9CF2 - chains P and T of the 7 polymer chains in the assembly; structure by electron microscopy, 3.15 A resolution.

[Chain P]
Name: Maltose/maltodextrin-binding periplasmic protein, Parasitella parasitica Fanzor 1
Source organism: Parasitella parasitica
UniProt: chimeric construct of P0AEX9, A0A0B7NJM7: residues -390 to -25 from P0AEX9 (MALE_ECOLI) positions 27-392 (UniProt number = residue number + 417); residues 3-850 from A0A0B7NJM7 positions 2-849 (UniProt number = residue number - 1)
Chain sequence (1259 residues; row label = number of the first residue in the row; numbers below 1 keep their minus sign (Met-408 is residue -408)):
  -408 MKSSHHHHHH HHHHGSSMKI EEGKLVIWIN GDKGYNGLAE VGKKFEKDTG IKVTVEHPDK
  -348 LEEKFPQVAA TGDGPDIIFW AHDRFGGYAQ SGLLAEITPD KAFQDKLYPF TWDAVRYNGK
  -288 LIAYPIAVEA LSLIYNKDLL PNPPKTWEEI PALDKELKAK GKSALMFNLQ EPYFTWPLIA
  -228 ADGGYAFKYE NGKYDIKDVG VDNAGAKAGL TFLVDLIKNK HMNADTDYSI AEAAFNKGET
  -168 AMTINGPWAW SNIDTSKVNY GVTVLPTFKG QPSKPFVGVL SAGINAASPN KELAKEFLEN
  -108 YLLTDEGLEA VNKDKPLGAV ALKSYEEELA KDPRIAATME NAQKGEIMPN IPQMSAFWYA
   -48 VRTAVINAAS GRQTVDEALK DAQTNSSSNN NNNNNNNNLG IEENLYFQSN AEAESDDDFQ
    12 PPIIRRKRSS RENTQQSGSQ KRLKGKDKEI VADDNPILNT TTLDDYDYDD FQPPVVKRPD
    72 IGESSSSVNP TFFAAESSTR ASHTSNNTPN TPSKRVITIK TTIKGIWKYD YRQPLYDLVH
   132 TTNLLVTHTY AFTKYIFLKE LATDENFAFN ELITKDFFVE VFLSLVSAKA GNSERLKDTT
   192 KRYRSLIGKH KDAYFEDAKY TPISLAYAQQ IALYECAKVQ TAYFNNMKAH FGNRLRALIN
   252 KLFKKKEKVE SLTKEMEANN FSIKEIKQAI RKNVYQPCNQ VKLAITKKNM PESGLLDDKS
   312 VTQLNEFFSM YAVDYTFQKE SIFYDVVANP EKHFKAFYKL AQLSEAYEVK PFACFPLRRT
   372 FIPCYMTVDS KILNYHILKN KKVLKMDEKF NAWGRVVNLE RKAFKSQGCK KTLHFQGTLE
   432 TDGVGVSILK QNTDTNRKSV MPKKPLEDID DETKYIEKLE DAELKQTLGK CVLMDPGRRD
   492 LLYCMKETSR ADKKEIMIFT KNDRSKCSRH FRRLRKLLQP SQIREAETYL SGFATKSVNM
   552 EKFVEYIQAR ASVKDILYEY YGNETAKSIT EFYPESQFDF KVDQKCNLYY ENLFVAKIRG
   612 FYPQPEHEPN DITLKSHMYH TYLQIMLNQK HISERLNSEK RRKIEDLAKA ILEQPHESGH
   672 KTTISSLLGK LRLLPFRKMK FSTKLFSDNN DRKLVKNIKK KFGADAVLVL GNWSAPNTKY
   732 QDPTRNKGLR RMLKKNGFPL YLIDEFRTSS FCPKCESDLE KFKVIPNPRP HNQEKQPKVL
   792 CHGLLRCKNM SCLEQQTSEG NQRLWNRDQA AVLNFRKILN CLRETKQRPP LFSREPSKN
Unresolved in the structure: -408 to 102, 449-464, 845-850
Differences from the reference sequence: expression tag (-408 to -391); linker (-24 to 2)
Bound ions: Mg2+: Asp486, Glu756 (shared with 2 residues of chain Y); Zn2+: Cys763, Cys766, Cys798, Cys803
Reported in the primary citation:
  - binding site for DNA target strand (chain T): Arg448

[Chain T]
Molecule: DNA target strand
Source organism: synthetic construct
Sequence (57 nucleotides; row label = number of the first residue in the row; numbers below 1 keep their minus sign (DG-45 is residue -45)):
   -45 GTCAAAAGGA AATTAGTTTT TGAACGAGCT CTGTTTGCTG GATGTTTATC CCGGGTA
Unresolved in the structure: -45 to -16, 11

[Interface between chain P and chain T]
Pairs across the interface (56):
  Lys105(P) - DT-1(T)  base contact
  Val107(P) - DT-1(T)  base contact
  Asn183(P) - DC6(T)  sugar contact
  Gln221(P) - DT1(T)  hydrogen bond to the base
  Tyr225(P) - DT0(T)  sugar contact
  Thr232(P) - DT-3(T)  sugar contact
  Asn236(P) - DA-4(T)  hydrogen bond to the base
  Asn236(P) - DT-3(T)  hydrogen bond to the sugar
  Lys361(P) - DG-13(T)  phosphate contact
  Arg370(P) - DT-11(T)  salt bridge to the phosphate
  Thr371(P) - DT-10(T)  hydrogen bond to the phosphate
  Phe372(P) - DT-11(T)  sugar contact
  Phe372(P) - DT-10(T)  hydrogen bond to the phosphate
  Ile373(P) - DT-10(T)  phosphate contact
  Asp380(P) - DT0(T)  sugar contact
  Asp380(P) - DT1(T)  base contact
  Lys382(P) - DT1(T)  sugar contact
  Lys382(P) - DA2(T)  salt bridge to the phosphate
  Leu395(P) - DA2(T)  phosphate contact
  Lys396(P) - DA2(T)  phosphate contact
  Lys396(P) - DT3(T)  salt bridge to the phosphate
  Met397(P) - DT1(T)  sugar contact
  Met397(P) - DA2(T)  hydrogen bond to the phosphate
  Lys400(P) - DT1(T)  salt bridge to the phosphate
  Thr429(P) - DT0(T)  hydrogen bond to the phosphate
  Leu440(P) - DT-1(T)  base contact
  Gln442(P) - DT0(T)  hydrogen bond to the phosphate
  Thr446(P) - DT0(T)  phosphate contact
  Thr446(P) - DT1(T)  hydrogen bond to the phosphate
  Arg448(P) - DT-1(T)  salt bridge to the phosphate
  Arg448(P) - DT0(T)  salt bridge to the phosphate
  Arg515(P) - DT-7(T)  salt bridge to the phosphate
  Ser519(P) - DC-8(T)  hydrogen bond to the phosphate
  Arg526(P) - DG-9(T)  sugar contact
  Glu538(P) - DT-12(T)  sugar contact
  Glu538(P) - DT-11(T)  sugar contact
  Leu541(P) - DT-12(T)  phosphate contact
  Ser542(P) - DG-13(T)  sugar contact
  Ser542(P) - DT-12(T)  sugar contact
  Phe544(P) - DT-12(T)  sugar contact
  Ala545(P) - DG-13(T)  phosphate contact
  Ala545(P) - DT-12(T)  phosphate contact
  Thr546(P) - DT-12(T)  hydrogen bond to the phosphate
  Tyr557(P) - DT-11(T)  phosphate contact
  Arg561(P) - DT-11(T)  salt bridge to the phosphate
  Thr694(P) - DC-8(T)  phosphate contact
  Pro734(P) - DG-9(T)  base contact
  Pro734(P) - DC-8(T)  base contact
  Pro734(P) - DT-7(T)  sugar contact
  Thr735(P) - DT-7(T)  phosphate contact
  Arg736(P) - DT-7(T)  phosphate contact
  Asn737(P) - DG-6(T)  hydrogen bond to the phosphate
  Lys738(P) - DG-6(T)  hydrogen bond to the phosphate
  Lys738(P) - DG-5(T)  salt bridge to the phosphate
  Gly739(P) - DG-6(T)  hydrogen bond to the phosphate
  Arg742(P) - DG-5(T)  salt bridge to the phosphate
Other interface residues (no listed pair), chain P (52 interface residues in all): Arg186, Leu224, Pro362, Ser381, Glu431, Asn447, Tyr572, Phe687, Lys691, Asn728
Other interface residues (no listed pair), chain T (21 interface residues in all): DT-14, DG-2, DC4, DC5

[Overview]
The interface between chain P and chain T involves 52 residues on one side and 21 on the other, with 14
hydrogen bonds and 10 salt bridges. Polar pairs include Gln221(P)-DT1(T), Asn236(P)-DA-4(T) and
Asn236(P)-DT-3(T). Asp486(P) and Glu756(P) coordinate Mg2+. From the paper: a binding site for DNA target
strand (chain T) at Arg448(P).
Here chain P is Maltose/maltodextrin-binding periplasmic protein, Parasitella parasitica Fanzor 1 (Parasitella
parasitica) and chain T is DNA target strand (synthetic construct). Entry 9CF2 (Parasitella parasitica Fanzor
(PpFz) State 3) was determined by electron microscopy, deposited together with 9CER, 9CES, 9CET, 9CEU, 9CEV,
9CEW and 6 further entries.
